9PDB - chains A and F of the 7 polymer chains in the assembly; structure by electron microscopy, 3.83 A resolution.

# Chain A (and F)
Protein: Vesicle-fusing ATPase
Organism: Cricetulus griseus
Notes: EC 3.6.4.6; chain F of this document is another copy of the same molecule, construct and numbering; everything in this record applies to it too
UniProtKB: P18708 (NSF_CRIGR); residues 1-744 here = UniProt positions 1-744
Sequence (747 residues; numbered -2 to 744; the number before each row is that of its first residue; numbers below 1 keep their minus sign (Gly-2 is residue -2)):
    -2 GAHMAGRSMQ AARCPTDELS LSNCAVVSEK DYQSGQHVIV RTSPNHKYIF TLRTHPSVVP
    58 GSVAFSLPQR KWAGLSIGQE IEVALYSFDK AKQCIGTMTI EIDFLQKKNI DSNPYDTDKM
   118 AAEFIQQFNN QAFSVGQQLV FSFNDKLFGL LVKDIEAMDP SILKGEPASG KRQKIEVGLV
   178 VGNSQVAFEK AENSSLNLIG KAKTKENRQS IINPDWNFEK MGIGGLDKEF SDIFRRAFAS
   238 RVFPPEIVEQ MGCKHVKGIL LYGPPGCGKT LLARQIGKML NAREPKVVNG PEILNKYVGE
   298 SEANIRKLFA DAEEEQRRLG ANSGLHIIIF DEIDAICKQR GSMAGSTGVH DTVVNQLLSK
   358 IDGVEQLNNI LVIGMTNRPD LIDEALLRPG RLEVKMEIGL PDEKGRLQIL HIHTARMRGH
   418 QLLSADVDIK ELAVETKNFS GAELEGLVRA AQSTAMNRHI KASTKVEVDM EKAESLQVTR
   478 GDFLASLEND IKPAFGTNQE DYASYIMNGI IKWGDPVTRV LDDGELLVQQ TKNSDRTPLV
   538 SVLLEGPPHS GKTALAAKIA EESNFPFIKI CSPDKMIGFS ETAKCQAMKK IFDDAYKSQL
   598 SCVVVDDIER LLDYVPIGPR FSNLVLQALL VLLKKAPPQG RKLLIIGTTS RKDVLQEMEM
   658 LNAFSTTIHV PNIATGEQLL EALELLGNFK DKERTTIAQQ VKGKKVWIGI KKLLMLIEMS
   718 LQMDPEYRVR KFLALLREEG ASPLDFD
Unresolved in the structure: -2 to 207, 741-744 (chain F: -2 to 208, 336-343, 460-466, 741-744)
Sequence notes: expression tag (-2 to 0)
Residues lining bound ligands:
  - ADP (adenosine-5'-diphosphate): Gly219, Ile220, Gly221, Gly222, Pro262, Gly263, Cys264, Gly265, Lys266, Thr267, Leu268, Ile406, His410
  - ATP (adenosine-5'-triphosphate): Met504, Asn505, Gly506, Ile507, Ile508, Trp510, Val514, His546, Ser547, Gly548, Lys549, Thr550, Ala551, Leu552, Asp604, Ser647, Ile707, Lys708, Leu711
UniProt features mapped onto this chain:
  - binding site (ATP): Asn505 to Trp510, Pro545 to Leu552
  - binding site (Mg(2+)): Thr550
  - modified residue: Lys105 (N6-acetyllysine), Ser207 (Phosphoserine), Tyr259 (Phosphotyrosine), Ser569 (Phosphoserine)
What the authors report for this chain:
  - binding site for ATP: Asn374, Arg385, Arg388
  - catalytic residues: Asp328, Glu329, Asn374, Arg388
  - binding site for phosphate ion: Glu329
  - mutagenesis - I209N: decreased catalytic activity on ternary SNARE complexes (citing earlier work)
  - mutagenesis - I209N: unchanged catalytic activity on binary SNARE complexes (citing earlier work)
  - post-translational modification sites: Ser207 (citing earlier work)
  - binding site for unknown sequence: Tyr294

# How chain A and chain F interact
Contacting residue pairs - 42 pairs, chain A then chain F:
  Glu289(A) - Asp348(F)
  Asn292(A) - Thr344(F)
  Arg413(A) - Gln247(F)  hydrogen bond (side chain-backbone)
  Arg413(A) - Met248(F)
  Arg413(A) - Gly249(F)
  His417(A) - Gln247(F)
  Leu419(A) - Met248(F)  hydrophobic
  Arg446(A) - Gly249(F)
  Gln449(A) - Met248(F)
  Met453(A) - Ala236(F)
  Met453(A) - Phe240(F)
  Met453(A) - Met248(F)  hydrophobic
  Asn454(A) - Arg232(F)
  Ile457(A) - Val239(F)  hydrophobic
  Ile457(A) - Phe240(F)  hydrophobic
  Leu473(A) - Phe240(F)  hydrophobic
  Leu473(A) - Ile244(F)  hydrophobic
  Asn505(A) - Arg533(F)
  His546(A) - Asn659(F)
  Asp571(A) - Lys632(F)  salt bridge
  Ile574(A) - Lys586(F)
  Ile574(A) - Val628(F)  hydrophobic
  Ile574(A) - Leu629(F)  hydrophobic
  Arg607(A) - Gln624(F)  hydrogen bond
  Asp610(A) - Asn620(F)  hydrogen bond (backbone-side chain)
  Asp610(A) - Gln624(F)
  Tyr611(A) - Gln624(F)
  Val612(A) - Asn620(F)
  Pro613(A) - Glu656(F)
  Ile614(A) - Phe618(F)  hydrophobic
  Ile614(A) - Glu654(F)
  Arg617(A) - Pro616(F)
  Arg617(A) - Phe618(F)
  Arg648(A) - Glu656(F)
  Leu683(A) - Arg533(F)
  Asn685(A) - Arg533(F)  hydrogen bond
  Glu715(A) - Ser531(F)
  Glu715(A) - Thr534(F)
  Met716(A) - Gln527(F)
  Gln719(A) - Gln526(F)
  Gln719(A) - Gln527(F)
  Met720(A) - Leu523(F)  hydrophobic
Also at the interface, not in a pair above, chain A (36 interface residues in all): Glu297, Lys458, Met504, Pro570, Phe576, Lys709, Met712
Also at the interface, not in a pair above, chain F (40 interface residues in all): Ile209, Phe235, Glu246, Asp532, Pro535, Arg617, Leu621, Leu623, Ala625, Leu627, Met655, Ser662, Thr663

# In short
36 residues of chain A and 40 residues of chain F are in contact, with 4 hydrogen bonds and 1 salt bridge.
Polar pairs include Asp571(A)-Lys632(F), Arg413(A)-Gln247(F) and Arg607(A)-Gln624(F). Chain A binds ATP and
ADP. The paper reports catalytic residues Asp328(A), Glu329(A) and Asn374(A) among others; I209N of chain A
reduces catalytic activity on ternary SNARE complexes.
Chain A and chain F are both Vesicle-fusing ATPase (Cricetulus griseus); the structure, 22bin20S complex
(NSF-alphaSNAP-2:2 syntaxin-1a:SNAP-25), hydrolyzing, class 22, was determined by electron microscopy,
deposited together with 9OJR, 9OJU, 9OJZ, 9OK3, 9OK5, 9OKC and 17 further entries.
